Entry 6X66 (electron microscopy, 4.20 A resolution (low resolution: residue-level contacts below are approximate; hydrogen-bond / salt-bridge calls are withheld)); this record covers chains DH and DZ of the 117 polymer chains in the assembly.

[Chain DH]
Name: Type IV secretion protein IcmK
Source organism: Legionella pneumophila
Reference sequence: A0A2S6FBG9 (A0A2S6FBG9_LEGPN); residues 2-362 here correspond to UniProt positions 1-361 (UniProt number = residue number - 1)
Sequence (361 residues; numbered 2 to 362; the number before each row is that of its first residue):
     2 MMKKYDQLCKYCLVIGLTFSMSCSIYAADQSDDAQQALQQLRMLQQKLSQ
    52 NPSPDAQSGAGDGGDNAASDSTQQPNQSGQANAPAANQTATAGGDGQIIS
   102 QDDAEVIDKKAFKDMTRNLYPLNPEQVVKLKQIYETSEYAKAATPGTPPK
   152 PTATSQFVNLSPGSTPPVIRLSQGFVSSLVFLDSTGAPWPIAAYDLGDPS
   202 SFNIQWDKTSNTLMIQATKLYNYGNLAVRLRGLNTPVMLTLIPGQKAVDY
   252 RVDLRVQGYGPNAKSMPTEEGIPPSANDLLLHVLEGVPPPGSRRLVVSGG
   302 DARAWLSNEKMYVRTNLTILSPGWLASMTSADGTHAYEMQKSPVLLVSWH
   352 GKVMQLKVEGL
Disordered / not traced: 2-272, 362

[Chain DZ]
Name: Type IV secretion system unknown protein fragment
Source organism: Legionella pneumophila
Sequence (330 residues; each row starts with the number of its first residue; X marks 330 residues of unknown identity (built as UNK)):
     1 XXXXXXXXXXXXXXXXXXXXXXXXXXXXXXXXXXXXXXXXXXXXXXXXXX
    51 XXXXXXXXXXXXXXXXXXXXXXXXXXXXXXXXXXXXXXXXXXXXXXXXXX
   101 XXXXXXXXXXXXXXXXXXXXXXXXXXXXXXXXXXXXXXXXXXXXXXXXXX
   151 XXXXXXXXXXXXXXXXXXXXXXXXXXXXXXXXXXXXXXXXXXXXXXXXXX
   201 XXXXXXXXXXXXXXXXXXXXXXXXXXXXXXXXXXXXXXXXXXXXXXXXXX
   251 XXXXXXXXXXXXXXXXXXXXXXXXXXXXXXXXXXXXXXXXXXXXXXXXXX
   301 XXXXXXXXXXXXXXXXXXXXXXXXXXXXXX
Disordered / not traced: 71-330

[Interface between chain DH and chain DZ]
Chain DH residues in contact with chain DZ, 10 residues: Val298, Ser299, Gly300, Gly301, Asp302, Arg304, Pro344, Val345, Met355, Gln356

[In short]
No residue of chain DH is in contact with chain DZ.
Chain DH is Type IV secretion protein IcmK and chain DZ is Type IV secretion system unknown protein fragment,
both from Legionella pneumophila; the structure, Legionella pneumophila dDot T4SS OMC, was determined by
electron microscopy, deposited together with 6X64, 6X65 and 6X62.
